Entry 6X0V (electron microscopy, 4.50 A resolution (low resolution: residue-level contacts below are approximate; hydrogen-bond / salt-bridge calls are withheld)); this record covers chains G and H of the 4 polymer chains in the assembly.

Chain G (and H):
Name: Centrosome protein Cep215
From: Homo sapiens
Notes: chain H of this document is another copy of the same molecule, construct and numbering; everything in this record applies to it too
UniProt: Q66GT8 (Q66GT8_HUMAN); residues 1-1893 here = UniProt positions 1-1893
Sequence (1893 residues; numbered 1 to 1893; the number before each row is that of its first residue):
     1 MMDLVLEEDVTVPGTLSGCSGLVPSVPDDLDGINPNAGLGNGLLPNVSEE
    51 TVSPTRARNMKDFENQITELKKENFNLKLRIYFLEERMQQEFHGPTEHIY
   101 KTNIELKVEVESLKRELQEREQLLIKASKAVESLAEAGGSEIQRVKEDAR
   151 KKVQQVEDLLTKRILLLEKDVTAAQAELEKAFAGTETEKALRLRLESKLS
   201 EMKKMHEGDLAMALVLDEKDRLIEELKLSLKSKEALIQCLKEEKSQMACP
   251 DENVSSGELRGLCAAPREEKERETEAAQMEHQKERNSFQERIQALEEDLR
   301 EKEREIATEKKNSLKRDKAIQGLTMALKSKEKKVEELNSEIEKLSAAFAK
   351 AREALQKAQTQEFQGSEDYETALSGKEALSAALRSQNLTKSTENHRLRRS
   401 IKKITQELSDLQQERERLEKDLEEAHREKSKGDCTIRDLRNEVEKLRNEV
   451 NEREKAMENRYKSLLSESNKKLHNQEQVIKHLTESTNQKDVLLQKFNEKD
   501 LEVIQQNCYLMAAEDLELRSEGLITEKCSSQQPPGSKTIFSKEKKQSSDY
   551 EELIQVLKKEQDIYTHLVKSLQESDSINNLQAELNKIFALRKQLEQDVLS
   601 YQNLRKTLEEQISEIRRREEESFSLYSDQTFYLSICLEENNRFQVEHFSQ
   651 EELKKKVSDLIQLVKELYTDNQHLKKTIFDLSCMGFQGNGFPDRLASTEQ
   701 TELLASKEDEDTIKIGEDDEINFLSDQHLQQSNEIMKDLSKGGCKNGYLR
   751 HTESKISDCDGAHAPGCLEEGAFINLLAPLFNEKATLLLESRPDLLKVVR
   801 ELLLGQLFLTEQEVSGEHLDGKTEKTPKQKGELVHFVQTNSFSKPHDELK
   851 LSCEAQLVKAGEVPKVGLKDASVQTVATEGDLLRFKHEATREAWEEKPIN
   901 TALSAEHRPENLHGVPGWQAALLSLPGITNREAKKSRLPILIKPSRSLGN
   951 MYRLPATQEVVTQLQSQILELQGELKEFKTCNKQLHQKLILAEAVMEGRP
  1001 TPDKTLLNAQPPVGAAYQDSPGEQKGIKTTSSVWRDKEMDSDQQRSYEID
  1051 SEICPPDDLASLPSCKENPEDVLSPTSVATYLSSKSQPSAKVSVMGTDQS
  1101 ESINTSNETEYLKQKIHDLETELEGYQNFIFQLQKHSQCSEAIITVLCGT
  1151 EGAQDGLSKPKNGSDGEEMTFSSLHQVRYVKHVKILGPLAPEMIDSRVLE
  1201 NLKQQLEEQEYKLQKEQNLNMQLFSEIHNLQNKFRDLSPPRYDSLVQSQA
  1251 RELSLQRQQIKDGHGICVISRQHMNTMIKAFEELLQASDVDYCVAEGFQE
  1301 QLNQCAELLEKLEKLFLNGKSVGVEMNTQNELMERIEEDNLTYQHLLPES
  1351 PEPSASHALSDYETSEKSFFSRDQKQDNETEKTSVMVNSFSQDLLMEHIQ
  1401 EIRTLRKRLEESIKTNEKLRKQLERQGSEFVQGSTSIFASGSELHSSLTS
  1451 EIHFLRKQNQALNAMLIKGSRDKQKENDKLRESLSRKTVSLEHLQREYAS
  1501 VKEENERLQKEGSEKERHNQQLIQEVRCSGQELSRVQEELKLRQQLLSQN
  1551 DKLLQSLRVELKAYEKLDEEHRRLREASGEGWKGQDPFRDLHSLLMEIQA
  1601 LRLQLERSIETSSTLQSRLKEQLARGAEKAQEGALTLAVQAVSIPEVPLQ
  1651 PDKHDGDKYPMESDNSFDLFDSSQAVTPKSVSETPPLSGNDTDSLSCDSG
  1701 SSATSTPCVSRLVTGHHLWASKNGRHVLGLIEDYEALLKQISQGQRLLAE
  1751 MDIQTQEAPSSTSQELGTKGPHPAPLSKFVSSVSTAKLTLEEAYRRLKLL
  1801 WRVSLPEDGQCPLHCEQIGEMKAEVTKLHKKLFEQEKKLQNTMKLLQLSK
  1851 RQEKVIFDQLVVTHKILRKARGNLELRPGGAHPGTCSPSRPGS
Unresolved in the structure: 1-55, 91-1893 (chain H: 1-57, 93-1893)

How chain G and chain H interact:
Residue-residue contacts - 21 pairs, chain G then chain H:
  Arg58(G) - Phe63(H)
  Arg58(G) - Glu64(H)
  Met60(G) - Phe63(H)
  Phe63(G) - Phe63(H)
  Phe63(G) - Ile67(H)
  Gln66(G) - Ile67(H)
  Ile67(G) - Ile67(H)
  Leu70(G) - Lys71(H)
  Glu73(G) - Asn74(H)
  Asn74(G) - Glu73(H)
  Asn74(G) - Asn74(H)
  Leu77(G) - Leu77(H)
  Leu77(G) - Lys78(H)
  Lys78(G) - Glu73(H)
  Lys78(G) - Leu77(H)
  Ile81(G) - Ile81(H)
  Leu84(G) - Leu84(H)
  Leu84(G) - Glu85(H)
  Glu85(G) - Leu84(H)
  Arg87(G) - Phe92(H)
  Met88(G) - Leu84(H)
Other interface residues (no listed pair), chain H (16 interface residues in all): Leu70, Arg80, Arg87, Met88

Overview:
15 residues of chain G face 16 of chain H across their interface.
Chain G and chain H are both Centrosome protein Cep215 (Homo sapiens); the structure, Structure of
MZT2/GCP-NHD and CDK5Rap2 at position 13 of the gamma-TuRC, was determined by electron microscopy together
with 6M33 and 6X0U from the same study.
